Entry 1MES (X-ray diffraction, 1.90 A resolution); this record covers chains A and B.

Chain A (and B):
Name: HIV-1 protease
Organism: Human immunodeficiency virus 1
Notes: EC 3.4.23.16; chain B of this document is another copy of the same molecule, construct and numbering; everything in this record applies to it too
UniProtKB: P03366 (POL_HV1B1); residues 1-99 here correspond to UniProt positions 57-155 (UniProt number = residue number + 56)
Sequence (99 residues; each row starts with the number of its first residue):
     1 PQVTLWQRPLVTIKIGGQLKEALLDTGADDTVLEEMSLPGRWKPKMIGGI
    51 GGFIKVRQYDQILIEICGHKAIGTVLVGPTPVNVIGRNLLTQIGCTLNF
Differences from the reference sequence: engineered mutation Val-84 (Ile140 in P03366)
Ligand contacts: dmp323(inhibitor of dupont merck) (DMP; [4-R-(-4-alpha,5-alpha,6-beta,7-beta)]-hexahydro-5,6-bis(hydroxy)-[1,3-bis([4-hydroxymethyl-phenyl]methyl)-4,7-bis(phen ylmethyl)]-2H-1,3-diazepinone): Asp-25, Gly-27, Ala-28, Asp-29, Asp-30, Val-32, Ile-47, Gly-48, Gly-49, Ile-50, Pro-81, Val-82, Val-84

Interface between chain A and chain B:
Contacting residue pairs (89):
  Pro-1(A) / Leu-97(B)
  Pro-1(A) / Asn-98(B)
  Pro-1(A) / Phe-99(B)  hydrogen bond (backbone-backbone)
  Gln-2(A) / Thr-96(B)
  Gln-2(A) / Leu-97(B)
  Gln-2(A) / Asn-98(B)  hydrogen bond
  Val-3(A) / Thr-96(B)
  Val-3(A) / Leu-97(B)  hydrogen bond (backbone-backbone)
  Thr-4(A) / Thr-96(B)
  Leu-5(A) / Thr-26(B)
  Leu-5(A) / Arg-87(B)  hydrogen bond (backbone-side chain)
  Leu-5(A) / Leu-90(B)  hydrophobic
  Leu-5(A) / Thr-91(B)
  Leu-5(A) / Cys-95(B)
  Trp-6(A) / Arg-87(B)  hydrogen bond (backbone-side chain)
  Trp-6(A) / Thr-91(B)
  Gln-7(A) / Arg-87(B)
  Arg-8(A) / Asp-29(B)  salt bridge
  Arg-8(A) / Arg-87(B)
  Pro-9(A) / Thr-26(B)
  Pro-9(A) / Leu-97(B)  hydrophobic
  Leu-23(A) / Gly-27(B)
  Leu-24(A) / Thr-26(B)  hydrogen bond (backbone-side chain)
  Leu-24(A) / Gly-27(B)
  Leu-24(A) / Leu-97(B)  hydrophobic
  Asp-25(A) / Asp-25(B)
  Asp-25(A) / Thr-26(B)
  Asp-25(A) / Gly-27(B)
  Thr-26(A) / Leu-5(B)
  Thr-26(A) / Pro-9(B)
  Thr-26(A) / Leu-24(B)  hydrogen bond (side chain-backbone)
  Thr-26(A) / Asp-25(B)
  Thr-26(A) / Thr-26(B)  hydrogen bond (backbone-side chain)
  Gly-27(A) / Leu-23(B)
  Gly-27(A) / Asp-25(B)
  Asp-29(A) / Arg-8(B)  salt bridge
  Gly-49(A) / Ile-50(B)
  Ile-50(A) / Gly-49(B)
  Ile-50(A) / Ile-50(B)
  Ile-50(A) / Gly-52(B)
  Ile-50(A) / Thr-80(B)
  Gly-51(A) / Gly-51(B)
  Gly-51(A) / Gly-52(B)
  Gly-51(A) / Ile-54(B)
  Gly-52(A) / Ile-50(B)
  Gly-52(A) / Gly-51(B)
  Phe-53(A) / Gly-51(B)
  Ile-54(A) / Ile-50(B)  hydrophobic
  Ile-54(A) / Gly-51(B)
  Cys-67(A) / Phe-99(B)  hydrophobic
  His-69(A) / Phe-99(B)
  Thr-80(A) / Ile-50(B)
  Arg-87(A) / Leu-5(B)  hydrogen bond (side chain-backbone)
  Arg-87(A) / Trp-6(B)  hydrogen bond (side chain-backbone)
  Arg-87(A) / Gln-7(B)
  Arg-87(A) / Arg-8(B)
  Thr-91(A) / Leu-5(B)
  Thr-91(A) / Trp-6(B)
  Ile-93(A) / Phe-99(B)
  Gly-94(A) / Asn-98(B)
  Cys-95(A) / Leu-5(B)
  Cys-95(A) / Leu-97(B)  hydrophobic
  Cys-95(A) / Asn-98(B)
  Cys-95(A) / Phe-99(B)  hydrophobic
  Thr-96(A) / Gln-2(B)
  Thr-96(A) / Val-3(B)
  Thr-96(A) / Thr-4(B)
  Thr-96(A) / Thr-96(B)
  Thr-96(A) / Leu-97(B)
  Thr-96(A) / Asn-98(B)  hydrogen bond (backbone-backbone)
  Leu-97(A) / Pro-1(B)
  Leu-97(A) / Gln-2(B)
  Leu-97(A) / Val-3(B)  hydrogen bond (backbone-backbone)
  Leu-97(A) / Leu-24(B)  hydrophobic
  Leu-97(A) / Cys-95(B)  hydrophobic
  Leu-97(A) / Thr-96(B)
  Leu-97(A) / Leu-97(B)  hydrophobic
  Asn-98(A) / Pro-1(B)
  Asn-98(A) / Gln-2(B)
  Asn-98(A) / Gly-94(B)
  Asn-98(A) / Cys-95(B)
  Asn-98(A) / Thr-96(B)  hydrogen bond (backbone-backbone)
  Asn-98(A) / Asn-98(B)
  Phe-99(A) / Pro-1(B)  hydrogen bond (backbone-backbone)
  Phe-99(A) / Leu-24(B)  hydrophobic
  Phe-99(A) / Cys-67(B)  hydrophobic
  Phe-99(A) / His-69(B)
  Phe-99(A) / Ile-93(B)
  Phe-99(A) / Cys-95(B)  hydrophobic
Interface residues without a listed pair, chain A (37 interface residues in all): Val-32, Ile-47, Pro-81, Leu-90
Interface residues without a listed pair, chain B (38 interface residues in all): Val-11, Val-32, Ile-47, Phe-53, Pro-81

Summary:
Chain A and chain B form an interface of 37 and 38 residues respectively; the contacts include 14 hydrogen
bonds and 2 salt bridges. Among the polar pairs are Arg-8(A)/Asp-29(B), Gln-2(A)/Asn-98(B) and
Leu-5(A)/Arg-87(B). Ligands of chain A: dmp323(inhibitor of dupont merck).
Chain A and chain B are both HIV-1 protease (Human immunodeficiency virus 1); the structure, HIV-1 mutant
(I84V) protease complexed with DMP323, was determined by X-ray diffraction together with 1MER, 1MET and 1MEU
from the same study.
